Entry 8OPC (electron microscopy, 2.99 A resolution); this record covers chains Aa and Bs of the 56 polymer chains in the assembly.

# Chain Aa (and Bs)
Name: Genome polyprotein (Fragment)
Source organism: Potato virus Y strain NTN
Notes: chain Bs of this document is another copy of the same molecule, construct and numbering; everything in this record applies to it too
Reference sequence: A0A0A7DIV0 (A0A0A7DIV0_9POTV); residues 1-267 here = UniProt positions 1-267
Sequence (267 residues; numbered 1 to 267; the number before each row is that of its first residue):
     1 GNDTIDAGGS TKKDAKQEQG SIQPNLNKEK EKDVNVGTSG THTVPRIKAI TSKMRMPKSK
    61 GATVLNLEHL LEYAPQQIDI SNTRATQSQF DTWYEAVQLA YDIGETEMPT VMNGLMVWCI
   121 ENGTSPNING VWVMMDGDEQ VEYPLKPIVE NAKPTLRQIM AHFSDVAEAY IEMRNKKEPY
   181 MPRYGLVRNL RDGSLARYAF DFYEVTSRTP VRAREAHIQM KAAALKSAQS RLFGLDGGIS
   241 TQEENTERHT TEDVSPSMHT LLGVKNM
Disordered / not traced: 1-41
Reported in the primary citation:
  - binding site for the 5-nt RNA strand: S125 to G130
  - conformationally variable residues (loop rearrangement, order/disorder transition): K53, S125 to G130, A222
  - mutagenesis - S39C/E72C: increased stability

# Chain Aa / chain Bs interface
Pairs across the interface (19):
  A100(Aa) - T51(Bs)
  Y101(Aa) - I47(Bs)
  D102(Aa) - K48(Bs)  salt bridge
  D102(Aa) - T51(Bs)
  D102(Aa) - K53(Bs)
  I103(Aa) - P45(Bs)  hydrophobic
  E107(Aa) - P45(Bs)
  T110(Aa) - V44(Bs)
  V111(Aa) - P45(Bs)  hydrophobic
  D136(Aa) - V44(Bs)
  D136(Aa) - R46(Bs)  salt bridge
  E139(Aa) - R46(Bs)
  V141(Aa) - V44(Bs)  hydrophobic
  V141(Aa) - P45(Bs)
  V141(Aa) - R46(Bs)
  Y143(Aa) - V44(Bs)
  Y143(Aa) - P45(Bs)  hydrogen bond (side chain-backbone)
  Y143(Aa) - I47(Bs)  hydrophobic
  P144(Aa) - I47(Bs)
Interface residues without a listed pair, chain Aa (15 interface residues in all): M134, M135, E142
Interface residues without a listed pair, chain Bs (9 interface residues in all): H42, T43

# In short
15 residues of chain Aa and 9 residues of chain Bs are in contact; the contacts include 1 hydrogen bond and 2
salt bridges. Among the polar pairs are D102(Aa)-K48(Bs), D136(Aa)-R46(Bs) and Y143(Aa)-P45(Bs). From the
paper: a binding site for the 5-nt RNA strand at S125(Aa); S39C/E72C of chain Aa increase stability.
Chain Aa and chain Bs are both Genome polyprotein (Fragment) (Potato virus Y strain NTN); the structure,
Virus-like Particle based on PVY coat protein with helical architecture encapsidating ssRNA, was determined by
electron microscopy together with 8OPE and 8OPL from the same study.
